Entry 7R85 (X-ray diffraction, 1.45 A resolution); this record covers chain A.

Chain A:
Name: Vasculostatin-120
Organism: Mus musculus
UniProtKB: Q3UHD1 (AGRB1_MOUSE); residues 1-54 here correspond to UniProt positions 409-462 (UniProt number = residue number + 408)
Sequence (54 residues; row label = number of the first residue in the row):
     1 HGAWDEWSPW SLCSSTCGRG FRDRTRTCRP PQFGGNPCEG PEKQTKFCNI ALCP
Unresolved in the structure: 1-2, 30-37
Disulfides: Cys13-Cys48, Cys17-Cys53, Cys28-Cys38
Covalent attachments: alpha-D-mannopyranose (MAN) linked to Trp7, Trp10; glycan linked to Thr16

In short:
Alpha-D-mannopyranose is covalently linked to Trp7 and Trp10.
Chain A is Vasculostatin-120 (Mus musculus); the structure, Structure of mouse Bai1 (ADGRB1) TSR3 domain, was
determined by X-ray diffraction together with 7R84 and 7R86 from the same study.
